2ARU - chain A; structure by X-ray diffraction, 2.50 A resolution.

[Chain A]
Name: Lipoate-protein ligase A
Organism: Thermoplasma acidophilum
Notes: EC 6.3.2.-
Reference sequence: Q9HKT1 (LPLA_THEAC); residue numbers follow UniProt; this construct covers 1-262
Chain sequence (262 residues; each row starts with the number of its first residue):
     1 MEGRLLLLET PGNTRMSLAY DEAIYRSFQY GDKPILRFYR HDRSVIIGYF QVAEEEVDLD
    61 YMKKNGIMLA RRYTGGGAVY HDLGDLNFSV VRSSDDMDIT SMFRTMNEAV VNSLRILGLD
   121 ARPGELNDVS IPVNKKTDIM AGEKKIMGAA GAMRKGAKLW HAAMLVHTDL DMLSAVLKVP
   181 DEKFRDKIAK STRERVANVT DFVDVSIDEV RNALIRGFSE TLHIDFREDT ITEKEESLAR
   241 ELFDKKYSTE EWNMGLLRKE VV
Not modelled in the structure: 181-190, 258-262
Curated features (UniProtKB/Swiss-Prot):
  - binding site (ATP): Arg72, Gly77, Tyr80, Asp85, Pro132, Lys135, Lys145, Ala149, Ala163
  - binding site (Mg(2+)): Thr137, Asp138, Ala149
  - binding site ((R)-lipoate): Lys145
Metal / ion sites: Mg2+: Thr137, Asp138, Ala149 (together with ATP)
Small-molecule neighbours: ATP (adenosine-5'-triphosphate): Arg72, Gly76, Gly77, Ala78, Val79, Tyr80, His81, Asp85, Val129, Ile131, Pro132, Lys135, Thr137, Asp138, Lys145, Met147, Gly148, Ala149, Ala150, Ala163, Met164, Leu165, Leu173, Leu177, Val196

[Summary]
Chain A binds ATP. Thr137, Asp138 and Ala149 form the Mg2+ site. Curated annotation (UniProt) lists 9
ATP-binding residues, 3 Mg2+-binding residues and (R)-lipoate-binding residue Lys145.
Chain A is Lipoate-protein ligase A (Thermoplasma acidophilum); the structure, Crystal structure of
lipoate-protein ligase A bound with ATP, was determined by X-ray diffraction (same publication as 2ARS and
2ART).
